5VJH - chains E and P of the 7 polymer chains in the assembly; structure by electron microscopy, 4.00 A resolution.

[Chain E]
Name: Heat shock protein 104
Source organism: Saccharomyces cerevisiae (strain ATCC 204508 / S288c)
Reference sequence: P31539 (HS104_YEAST); numbering as in UniProt (aligned over 1-908)
Amino-acid sequence (908 residues; numbered 1 to 908; the number before each row is that of its first residue):
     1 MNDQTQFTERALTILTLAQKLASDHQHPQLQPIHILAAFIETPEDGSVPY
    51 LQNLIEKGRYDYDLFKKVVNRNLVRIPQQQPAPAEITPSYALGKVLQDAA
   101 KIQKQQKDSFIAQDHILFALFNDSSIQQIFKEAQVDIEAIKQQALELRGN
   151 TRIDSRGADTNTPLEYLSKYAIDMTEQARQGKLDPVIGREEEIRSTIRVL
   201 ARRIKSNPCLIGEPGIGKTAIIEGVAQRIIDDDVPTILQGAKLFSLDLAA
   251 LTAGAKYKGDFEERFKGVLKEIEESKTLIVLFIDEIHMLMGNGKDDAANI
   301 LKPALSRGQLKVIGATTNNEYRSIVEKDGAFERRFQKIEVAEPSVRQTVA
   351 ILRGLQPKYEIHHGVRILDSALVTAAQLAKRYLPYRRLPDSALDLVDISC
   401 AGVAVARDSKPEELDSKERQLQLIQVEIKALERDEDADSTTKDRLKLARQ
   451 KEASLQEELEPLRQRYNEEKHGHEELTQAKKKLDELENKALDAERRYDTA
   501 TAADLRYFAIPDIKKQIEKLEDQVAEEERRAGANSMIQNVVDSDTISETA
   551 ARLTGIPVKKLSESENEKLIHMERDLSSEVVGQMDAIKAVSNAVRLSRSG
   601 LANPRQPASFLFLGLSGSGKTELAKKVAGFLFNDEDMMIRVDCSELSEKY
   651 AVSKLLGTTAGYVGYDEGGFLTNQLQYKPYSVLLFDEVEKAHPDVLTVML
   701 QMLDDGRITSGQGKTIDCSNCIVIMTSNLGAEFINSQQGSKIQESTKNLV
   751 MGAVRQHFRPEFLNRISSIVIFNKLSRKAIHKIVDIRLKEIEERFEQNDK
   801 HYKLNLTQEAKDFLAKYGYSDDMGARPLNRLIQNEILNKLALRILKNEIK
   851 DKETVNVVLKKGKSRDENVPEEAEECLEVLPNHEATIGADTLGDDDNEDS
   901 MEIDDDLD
Disordered / not traced: 1-164, 411-537, 860-873, 885-908
Covalent attachments: covalent link Y665-Q712
Ligand contacts:
  - ATP-gamma-S (AGS; phosphothiophosphoric acid-adenylate ester), molecule 1: D184, V186, I187, R189, E213, P214, G215, I216, G217, K218, T219, A220, E223, I351, L355, P389, L393
  - ATP-gamma-S (AGS), molecule 2: E579, V580, V581, Q583, L615, S616, G617, S618, G619, K620, T621, E622, L775, I783, R787, A825, R826, N829
Swiss-Prot annotation at these positions:
  - region: D905 to D908 (Interaction surface for TPR repeats)
  - motif: N773 to K789 (Nuclear localization signal)
  - binding site (ATP): G212 to T219, G614 to T621
  - modified residue: M1 (N-acetylmethionine), S206 (Phosphoserine), S306 (Phosphoserine), T499 (Phosphothreonine), S535 (Phosphoserine)
  - cross-link (Glycyl lysine isopeptide (Lys-Gly)): K442 (interchain with G-Cter in ubiquitin), K620 (interchain with G-Cter in ubiquitin)
  - mutagenesis: D184 (D184A/D/F/N/L/Q/S: Confers resistance to prion-curing by guanidine; D184K/W/Y: Impairs prion propagation), G217 (G217S: Largely reduces ATP hydrolysis. Alters bud morphology and causes septin mislocalization; when associated with I-499; G217V: Completely abolishes ATP hydrolysis), K218 (K218T: Abolishes substrate binding. Unable to confer thermotolerance. Reduces ATP hydrolysis by 98%; when associated with T-315. Completely abolishes ATPase activity; when associated with T-620), Y257 (Y257A: Reduces thermotolerance 10-fold), E285 (E285Q: In HSP104(TRAP); completely abolishes ATP hydrolysis, but does not affect nucleotide binding, thus keeping HSP104 in an ATP-bound state; when associated with Q-687), A315 (A315T: Reduces ATP hydrolysis by 98%; when associated with T-218), T317 (T317A: Reduces rate of ATP hydrolysis at NBD1 nearly 10-fold. No effect on oligomerization), R334 (R334M: Reduces ATPase activity by 80%. Impairs oligomerization), R419 (R419M: Reduces ATPase activity by 80%), R444 (R444M: Reduces ATPase activity by 80%), L462 (L462R: Impairs prion propagation, but does not affect thermotolerance), R495 (R495M: Increases ATPase activity 3-fold), 18 further mutagenesis entries in UniProt
What the authors report for this chain:
  - binding site for FITC casein (chain P): Y257, K649, Y650, V663
  - binding site for ATP-gamma-S: R333, R334, R765, R826
  - mutagenesis - N728A (Kd 33nM): increased binding to ATP
  - mutagenesis - T317A (Kd > 2muM): unchanged binding to ATP
  - mutagenesis - T317A (Kd 1.4muM): decreased binding to ATPgammaS
  - mutagenesis - N728A (Kd 16-20nM): unchanged binding to ATPgammaS
  - mutagenesis - T317A (Kd 1.4muM): decreased binding to ATP-gamma-S
  - mutagenesis - N728A (Kd 16-20nM): unchanged binding to ATP-gamma-S

[Chain P]
Name: FITC casein
Source organism: Bos taurus
Amino-acid sequence (26 residues; each row starts with the number of its first residue; X marks 26 residues of unknown identity (built as UNK)):
     1 XXXXXXXXXXXXXXXXXXXXXXXXXX

[How chain E and chain P interact]
Chain E residues in contact with chain P, 8 residues: A255, Y257, K258, K649, Y650, G661, Y662, V663

[Overview]
Chain E and chain P make no direct contact in this assembly. Bound to chain E: ATP-gamma-S. From UniProt: 16
ATP-binding residues and 30 mutagenesis sites on chain E. The paper reports a binding site for FITC casein
(chain P) at Y257(E), K649(E) and Y650(E) among others; N728A of chain E increases binding to ATP.
Chain E is Heat shock protein 104 (Saccharomyces cerevisiae (strain ATCC 204508 / S288c)) and chain P is FITC
casein (Bos taurus); the structure, Closed State CryoEM Reconstruction of Hsp104:ATPyS and FITC casein, was
determined by electron microscopy together with 5VY9, 5VY8 and 5VYA from the same study.
